PDB entry 6M49 | electron microscopy, 3.70 A resolution | chains A and B

Chain A:
Protein: Insulin-induced gene 2 protein
Source organism: Homo sapiens
UniProt: Q9Y5U4 (INSI2_HUMAN); residues 1-225 here = UniProt positions 1-225
Sequence (225 residues; each row starts with the number of its first residue):
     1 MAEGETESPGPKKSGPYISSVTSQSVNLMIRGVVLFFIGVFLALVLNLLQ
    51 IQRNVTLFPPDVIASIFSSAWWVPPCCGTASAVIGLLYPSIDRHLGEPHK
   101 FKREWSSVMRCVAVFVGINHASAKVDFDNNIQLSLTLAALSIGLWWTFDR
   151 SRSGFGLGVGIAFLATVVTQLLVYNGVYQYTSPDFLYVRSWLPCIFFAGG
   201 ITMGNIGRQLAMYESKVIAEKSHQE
Not modelled in the structure: 1-17, 55-60, 176-184, 215-225
Sequence notes: engineered mutation Ser14 (Cys in Q9Y5U4), Ser90 (Cys in Q9Y5U4), Ser215 (Cys in Q9Y5U4)
UniProt features mapped onto this chain:
  - motif: Ala219 to Glu225 (KxHxx)
  - site: Phe115 (Required for the recognition of 25-hydroxycholesterol)
  - modified residue: Ser151 (Phosphoserine)
  - mutagenesis: Gly39 (G39F: Decreased binding to 25-hydroxycholesterol, leading to decreased interaction with SCAP), Cys77 (C77D: Decreased binding to 25-hydroxycholesterol, leading to decreased interaction with SCAP), Lys100 to Lys102 (Does not affect degradation of the protein), Ala113 (A113W: Abolished interaction with SCAP even in the presence of 25-hydroxycholesterol), Val114 (V114F: Does not affect interaction with SCAP), Phe115 (F115A: Decreased binding to 25-hydroxycholesterol and subsequent interaction with SCAP), Val116 (V116F: Does not affect interaction with SCAP), Gly117 (G117F: Abolished interaction with SCAP even in the presence of 25-hydroxycholesterol), His120 (H120F: Abolished interaction with SCAP even in the presence of 25-hydroxycholesterol), Gln132 (Q132A: Abolished interaction with SCAP without affecting binding to 25-hydroxycholesterol), Thr136 (T136A: Decreased binding to 25-hydroxycholesterol and subsequent interaction with SCAP), Trp145 (W145A: Abolished interaction with SCAP without affecting binding to 25-hydroxycholesterol), 4 further mutagenesis entries in UniProt
Ligand contacts: 25-hydroxycholesterol (HC3): Val114, Gly117, Ile118, His120, Ala121, Val125, Leu140, Gly143, Leu144, Thr147

Chain B:
Protein: Sterol regulatory element-binding protein cleavage-activating protein
Source organism: Homo sapiens
UniProt: Q12770 (SCAP_HUMAN); the construct lacks a stretch of the UniProt sequence and is renumbered around it, so the offset changes along the chain: 1-47 = UniProt 1-47; 211-215 = UniProt 48-52; 216-450 = UniProt 216-450; 472-756 = UniProt 451-735
Sequence (572 residues; numbered 1 to 756; 184 numbers in that range are skipped by the numbering (no residue carries them; nothing is unmodelled there); the number before each row is that of its first residue):
     1 MTLTERLREKISRAFYNHGLLCASYPIPIILFTGFCILACCYPLLKL
   211 PLPGTVPGKYSGVSLYTRKRMVSYTITLVFQHYHAKFLGSLRARLMLLHP
   261 SPNCSLRAESLVHVHFKEEIGVAELIPLVTTYIILFAYIYFSTRKIDMVK
   311 SKWGLALAAVVTVLSSLLMSVGLCTLFGLTPTLNGGEIFPYLVVVIGLEN
   361 VLVLTKSVVSTPVDLEVKLRIAQGLSSESWSIMKNMATELGIILIGYFTL
   411 VPAIQEFCLFAVVGLVSDFFLQMLFFTTVLSIDIRRMELA
   472 DLNKRLPPEACLPSAKPVGQPTRYERQLAVRPSTPHTITLQPSSFRNLRL
   522 PKRLRVVYFLARTRLAQRLIMAGTVVWIGILVYTDPAGLRNYLAAQVTEQ
   572 SPLGEGALAPMPVPSGMLPPSHPDPAFSIFPPDAPKLPENQTSPGESPER
   622 GGPAEVVHDSPVPEVTWGPEDEELWRKLSFRHWPTLFSYYNITLAKRYIS
   672 LLPVIPVTLRLNPREALEGRHPQDGRSAWPPPGPIPAGHWEAGPKGPGGV
   722 QAHGDVTLYKVAALGLATGIVLVLLLLCLYRVLCP
Not modelled in the structure: 1-4, 211-281, 472-534, 561-756
UniProt features mapped onto this chain:
  - motif: Met447 to Ala450, Asp472, Leu473 (ER export signal)
  - glycosylation (N-linked (GlcNAc...) asparagine): Asn263, Asn611, Asn662
  - cross-link (Glycyl lysine isopeptide (Lys-Gly)): Lys475 (interchain with G-Cter in ubiquitin), Lys487 (interchain with G-Cter in ubiquitin)
Ligand contacts: 25-hydroxycholesterol (HC3): Leu343, Tyr351, Val355, Ile402, Ile414

Interface between chain A and chain B:
Contacting residue pairs (20; chain A residue first):
  Leu48(A) - Ala283(B)
  Leu48(A) - Ile286(B)  hydrophobic
  Gln52(A) - Glu284(B)
  Val62(A) - Val282(B)  hydrophobic
  Lys102(A) - Glu359(B)  salt bridge
  Glu104(A) - Lys305(B)  salt bridge
  Trp105(A) - Phe301(B)  hydrophobic
  Ser106(A) - Tyr298(B)
  Met109(A) - Ile294(B)
  Met109(A) - Tyr298(B)  hydrophobic
  Arg110(A) - Tyr298(B)
  Arg110(A) - Val354(B)  hydrogen bond (side chain-backbone)
  Arg110(A) - Val355(B)
  Arg110(A) - Glu359(B)  salt bridge
  Val112(A) - Ile294(B)  hydrophobic
  Ala113(A) - Ile294(B)  hydrophobic
  Val116(A) - Tyr351(B)
  Gly117(A) - Tyr351(B)
  Lys124(A) - Glu284(B)  salt bridge
  Gln132(A) - Leu410(B)
Interface residues without a listed pair, chain A (20 interface residues in all): Phe41, Val114, His120, Phe127, Thr136
Interface residues without a listed pair, chain B (21 interface residues in all): Pro287, Thr290, Thr291, Ser302, Arg304, Gly357, Thr409, Val411

In short:
The interface between chain A and chain B involves 20 residues on one side and 21 on the other; the contacts
include 1 hydrogen bond and 4 salt bridges. Polar contacts include Lys102(A)-Glu359(B), Glu104(A)-Lys305(B)
and Arg110(A)-Glu359(B). 25-hydroxycholesterol is bound between chain A and chain B.
Chain A is Insulin-induced gene 2 protein and chain B is Sterol regulatory element-binding protein
cleavage-activating protein, both from Homo sapiens; the structure, cryo-EM structure of Scap/Insig complex in
the present of 25-hydroxyl cholesterol, was determined by electron microscopy.
